6URG - chains B and C of the 4 polymer chains in the assembly; structure by electron microscopy, 3.00 A resolution.

Chain B:
Name: pre-mRNA 3' end processing protein WDR33
Source organism: Homo sapiens
UniProt: Q9C0J8 (WDR33_HUMAN); residues 1-572 here = UniProt positions 1-572
Sequence (587 residues; row label = number of the first residue in the row; numbers below 1 keep their minus sign (Met-14 is residue -14)):
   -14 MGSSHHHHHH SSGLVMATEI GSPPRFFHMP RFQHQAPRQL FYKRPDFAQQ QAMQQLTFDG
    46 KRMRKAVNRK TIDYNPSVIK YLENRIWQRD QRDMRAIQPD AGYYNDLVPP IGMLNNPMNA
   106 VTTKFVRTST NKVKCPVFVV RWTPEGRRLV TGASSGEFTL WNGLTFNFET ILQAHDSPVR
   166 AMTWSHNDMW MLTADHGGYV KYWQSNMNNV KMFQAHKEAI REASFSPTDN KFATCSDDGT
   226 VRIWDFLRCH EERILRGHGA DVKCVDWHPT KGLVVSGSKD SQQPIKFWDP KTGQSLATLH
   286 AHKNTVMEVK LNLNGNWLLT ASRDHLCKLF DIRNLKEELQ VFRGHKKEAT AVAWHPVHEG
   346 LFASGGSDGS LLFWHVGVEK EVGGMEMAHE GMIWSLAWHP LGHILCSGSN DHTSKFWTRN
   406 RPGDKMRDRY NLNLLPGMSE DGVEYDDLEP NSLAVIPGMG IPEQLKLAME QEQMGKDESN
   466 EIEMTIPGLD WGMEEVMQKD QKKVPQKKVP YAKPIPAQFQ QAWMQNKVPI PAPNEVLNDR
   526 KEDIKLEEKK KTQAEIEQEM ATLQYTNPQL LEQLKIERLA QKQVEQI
Not modelled in the structure: -14 to 53, 420-572
Differences from the reference sequence: expression tag (-14 to 0)
UniProt features mapped onto this chain:
  - modified residue: Ala2 (N-acetylalanine), Ser7 (Phosphoserine), Lys46 (N6-acetyllysine)
  - cross-link (Glycyl lysine isopeptide (Lys-Gly)): Lys526 (interchain with G-Cter in SUMO2), Lys530 (interchain with G-Cter in SUMO2), Lys560 (interchain with G-Cter in SUMO2)

Chain C:
Name: Cleavage and polyadenylation specificity factor subunit 4
Source organism: Homo sapiens
UniProt: O95639 (CPSF4_HUMAN), isoform O95639-2; residues 1-244 here = UniProt positions 1-244
Sequence (250 residues; each row starts with the number of its first residue):
     1 MQEIIASVDH IKFDLEIAVE QQLGAQPLPF PGMDKSGAAV CEFFLKAACG KGGMCPFRHI
    61 SGEKTVVCKH WLRGLCKKGD QCEFLHEYDM TKMPECYFYS KFGECSNKEC PFLHIDPESK
   121 IKDCPWYDRG FCKHGPLCRH RHTRRVICVN YLVGFCPEGP SCKFMHPRFE LPMGTTEQPP
   181 LPQQTQPPAK QRTPQVIGVM QSQNSSAGNR GPRPLEQVTC YKCGEKGHYA NRCTKGHLAF
   241 LSGQHHHHHH
Not modelled in the structure: 61-250
Differences from the reference sequence: expression tag (245-250)
Metal / ion sites: Zn2+: Cys41, Cys55, His59
UniProt features mapped onto this chain:
  - zinc finger: Lys35 to Ser61 (C3H1-type 1), Gly62 to Asp89 (C3H1-type 2), Met90 to Pro117 (C3H1-type 3), Glu118 to His142 (C3H1-type 4), Thr143 to Phe169 (C3H1-type 5)
  - modified residue: Ser202 (Phosphoserine)

How chain B and chain C interact:
Contacting residue pairs - 15 pairs, chain B then chain C:
  Trp175(B) with Phe30(C), hydrophobic; Met33(C), hydrophobic
  Tyr187(B) with Phe30(C), hydrophobic
  Gln189(B) with Met33(C)
  Asn191(B) with Asp34(C), hydrogen bond
  Asn193(B) with Gly32(C), hydrogen bond (side chain-backbone); Met33(C); Asp34(C)
  Asn194(B) with Gly32(C)
  Val195(B) with Phe30(C), hydrophobic
  Lys196(B) with Phe30(C)
  Phe231(B) with Phe30(C)
  Leu232(B) with Pro29(C), hydrophobic; Phe30(C)
  Cys234(B) with Phe30(C), hydrophobic

Overview:
11 residues of chain B face 5 of chain C across their interface; the contacts include 2 hydrogen bonds. Polar
pairs include Asn191(B)-Asp34(C) and Asn193(B)-Gly32(C). Cys41(C), Cys55(C) and His59(C) form the Zn2+ site.
Here chain B is pre-mRNA 3' end processing protein WDR33 and chain C is Cleavage and polyadenylation
specificity factor subunit 4, both from Homo sapiens. Entry 6URG (Cryo-EM structure of human
CPSF160-WDR33-CPSF30-CPSF100 PIM complex) was determined by electron microscopy together with 6URO from the
same study.
